Entry 9BIA (electron microscopy, 3.00 A resolution); this record covers chains B and A of the 6 polymer chains in the assembly.

# Chain B (and A)
Name: Ninjurin-1
From: Mus musculus
Notes: chain A of this document is another copy of the same molecule, construct and numbering; everything in this record applies to it too
UniProtKB: O70131 (NINJ1_MOUSE); residues 1-152 here = UniProt positions 1-152
Amino-acid sequence (170 residues; row label = number of the first residue in the row):
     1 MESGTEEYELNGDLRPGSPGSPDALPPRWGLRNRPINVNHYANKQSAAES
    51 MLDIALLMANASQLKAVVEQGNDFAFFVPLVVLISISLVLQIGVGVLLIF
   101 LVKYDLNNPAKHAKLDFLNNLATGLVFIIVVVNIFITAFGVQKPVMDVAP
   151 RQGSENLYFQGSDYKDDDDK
Not modelled in the structure: 1-32, 143-170
Differences from the reference sequence: engineered mutation Gln45 (Lys in O70131); expression tag (153-170)
UniProt features mapped onto this chain:
  - region: Pro26 to Asn37 (N-terminal adhesion motif), His40 to Glu69 (Required to induce plasma membrane rupture), Lys44, Ser46 to Ala55 (Helix alpha1), Met58 to Phe74 (Helix alpha2)
  - site: Leu56, Leu57 (Cleavage)
  - modified residue: Met1 (N-acetylmethionine), Ser18 (Phosphoserine), Ser21 (Phosphoserine)
  - glycosylation: Asn60 (N-linked (GlcNAc...) asparagine)
  - mutagenesis: Ala42 (A42W: Disrupts the face-to-face homodimer, leading to increased ability to mediate plasma membrane rupture (cytolysis)), Asn43 to Ser46 (Abolished ability to induce plasma membrane rupture in response to death stimuli), Ser46 (S46A: Disrupts the face-to-face homodimer, leading to increased ability to mediate plasma membrane rupture (cytolysis)), Ala48 (A48S: Disrupts the face-to-face Decreased ability to mediate plasma membrane rupture (cytolysis)), Leu52 (L52N: Disrupts the face-to-face Decreased ability to mediate plasma membrane rupture (cytolysis)), Ala59 (A59C: Disrupts the face-to-face Slightly decreased ability to mediate plasma membrane rupture (cytolysis)), Asn60 (N60A/Q: Impaired N-glycosylation and reduced homooligomerization), Asn119 (N119Q: Disrupts the face-to-face homodimer, leading to increased ability to mediate plasma membrane rupture (cytolysis))
What the authors report for this chain:
  - self-association interface (contacts with another copy of this molecule); pairs are residue here / residue on that copy: Gln45-Gln45 (hydrogen bond), Asn33, Tyr41, Lys44, Gln45, Glu49, Asn120
  - conformationally variable residues: Asn33 to Ala55
  - mutagenesis - K45Q (Kd 24 nM): increased binding to Nb538

# How chain B and chain A interact
Residue-residue contacts (8):
  Asn39(B) - His40(A)  hydrogen bond
  His40(B) - Asn43(A)  hydrogen bond
  His40(B) - Val102(A)  hydrogen bond (side chain-backbone)
  Met51(B) - Met51(A)  hydrophobic
  Met51(B) - Ile54(A)  hydrophobic
  Ile54(B) - Met51(A)  hydrophobic
  Met58(B) - Met58(A)  hydrophobic
  Asp105(B) - His40(A)
Other interface residues (no listed pair), chain B (8 interface residues in all): Val102, Lys103
Other interface residues (no listed pair), chain A (10 interface residues in all): Asn39, Lys44, Ser50, Lys103

# Overview
8 residues of chain B face 10 of chain A across their interface, with 3 hydrogen bonds. Polar contacts include
Asn39(B)-His40(A), His40(B)-Asn43(A) and His40(B)-Val102(A). Curated annotation (UniProt) lists 9 mutagenesis
sites on chain B. From the paper: K45Q of chain B increases binding to Nb538; conformational variability at
Asn33(B).
Chain B and chain A are both Ninjurin-1 (Mus musculus); the structure, Cryo-EM structure of NINJ1 K45Q bound
to Nb538, was determined by electron microscopy.
